3ST7 - chain A; structure by X-ray diffraction, 2.45 A resolution.

# Chain A
Name: Capsular polysaccharide synthesis enzyme Cap5F
From: Staphylococcus aureus
UniProtKB: Q99X63 (Q99X63_STAAM); residues 1-369 here = UniProt positions 1-369
Amino-acid sequence (369 residues; row label = number of the first residue in the row):
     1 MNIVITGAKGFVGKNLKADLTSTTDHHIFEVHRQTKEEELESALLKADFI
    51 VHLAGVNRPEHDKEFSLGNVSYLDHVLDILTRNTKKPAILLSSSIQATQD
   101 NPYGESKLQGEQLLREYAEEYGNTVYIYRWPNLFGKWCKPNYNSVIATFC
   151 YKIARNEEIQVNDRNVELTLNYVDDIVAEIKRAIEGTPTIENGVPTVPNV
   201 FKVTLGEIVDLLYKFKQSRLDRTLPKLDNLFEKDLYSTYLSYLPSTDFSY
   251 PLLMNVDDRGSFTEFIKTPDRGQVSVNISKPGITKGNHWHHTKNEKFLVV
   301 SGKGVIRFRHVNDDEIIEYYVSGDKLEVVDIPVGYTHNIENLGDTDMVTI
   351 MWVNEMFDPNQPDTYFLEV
Modified / non-standard residues: Mse1, Mse254, Mse347, Mse351, Mse356 (selenomethionine; parent Met)
Ion coordination: Zn2+: H290, E295, H337

# In short
H290, E295 and H337 coordinate Zn2+.
Chain A is Capsular polysaccharide synthesis enzyme Cap5F (Staphylococcus aureus); the structure, Crystal
Structure of capsular polysaccharide assembling protein CapF from staphylococcus aureus, was determined by
X-ray diffraction, deposited together with 3VHR.
